Entry 5T5N (X-ray diffraction, 3.10 A resolution); this record covers chains B and I of the 15 polymer chains in the assembly.

Chain B:
Name: bestrophin-1 (BEST1)
Source organism: Gallus gallus
Reference sequence: E1C3A0 (E1C3A0_CHICK); numbering as in UniProt (aligned over 2-405)
Chain sequence (409 residues; row label = number of the first residue in the row):
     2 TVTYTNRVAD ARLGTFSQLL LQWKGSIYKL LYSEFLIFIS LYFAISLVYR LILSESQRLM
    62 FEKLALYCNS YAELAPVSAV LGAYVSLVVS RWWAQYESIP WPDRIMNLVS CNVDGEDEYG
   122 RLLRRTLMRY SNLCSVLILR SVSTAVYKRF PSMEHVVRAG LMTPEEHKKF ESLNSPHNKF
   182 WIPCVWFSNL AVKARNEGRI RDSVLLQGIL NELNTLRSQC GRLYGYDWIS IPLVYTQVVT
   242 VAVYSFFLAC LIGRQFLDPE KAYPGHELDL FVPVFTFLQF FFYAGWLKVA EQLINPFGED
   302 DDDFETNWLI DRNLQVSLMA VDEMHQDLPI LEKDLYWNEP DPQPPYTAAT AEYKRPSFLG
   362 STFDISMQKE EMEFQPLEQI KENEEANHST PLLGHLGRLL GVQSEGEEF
Not modelled in the structure: 368-410
Sequence notes: engineered mutation Ala76 (Ile in E1C3A0), Ala80 (Phe in E1C3A0), Ala84 (Phe in E1C3A0); expression tag (406-410)
Disulfide bonds: Cys135-Cys185
Metal / ion sites: Ca2+ site 1: Ala10 (shared with 4 residues of chain C); K+ site 1: Leu14, Ser18 (shared with 3 residues of chain C); K+ site 2: Tyr245, Glu292 (shared with 2 residues of chain A); Ca2+ site 2: Gln293, Asn296, Asp301, Asp304 (shared with 1 residue of chain A)
What the authors report for this chain:
  - specificity-determining residues: Val205

Chain I:
Name: Fab antibody fragment, heavy chain (10D10)
Source organism: Mus musculus
Notes: antibody fragment or engineered binder
Chain sequence (217 residues; each row starts with the number of its first residue):
     1 QVQLQQSGPE LVRPGASVKM SCKASGYTFT NYWMHWVKQR PGQALEWIGM IDPSKSETTL
    61 NQKFRGKATL NVDKSSNTAY MQLSSLTSED SAVYYCAREV YYFDYWGQGT TLTVSSAKTT
   121 PPSVYPLAPG SAAQTNSMVT LGCLVKGYFP EPVTVTWNSG SLSSGVHTFP AVLQSDLYTL
   181 SSSVTVPSSS WPSETVTCNV AHPASSTKVD KKIVPRD
Not modelled in the structure: 130-135
Disulfide bonds: Cys22-Cys96, Cys143-Cys198

Interface between chain B and chain I:
Residue-residue contacts - 19 pairs, chain B then chain I:
  Tyr148(B) - Thr30(I)
  Tyr148(B) - Asn31(I)  hydrogen bond
  Lys149(B) - Trp33(I)
  Lys149(B) - Glu57(I)  salt bridge
  Arg150(B) - Tyr101(I)  hydrogen bond (backbone-side chain)
  Phe151(B) - Tyr101(I)
  Pro152(B) - Asn31(I)
  Ser153(B) - Asn31(I)
  Ser153(B) - Tyr32(I)  hydrogen bond
  Glu155(B) - Tyr32(I)  hydrogen bond
  Glu155(B) - Arg98(I)  salt bridge
  Glu155(B) - Tyr102(I)
  His156(B) - Asn31(I)
  His156(B) - Tyr32(I)
  His156(B) - Glu99(I)
  His156(B) - Val100(I)
  His156(B) - Tyr101(I)  hydrogen bond (backbone-side chain)
  Arg159(B) - Tyr102(I)  hydrogen bond
  Ala160(B) - Tyr101(I)  hydrophobic
Other interface residues (no listed pair), chain I (12 interface residues in all): Ser54, Asp104

In short:
The interface between chain B and chain I involves 10 residues on one side and 12 on the other; the contacts
include 6 hydrogen bonds and 2 salt bridges. Polar pairs include Lys149(B)-Glu57(I), Glu155(B)-Arg98(I) and
Tyr148(B)-Asn31(I). Gln293(B), Asn296(B), Asp301(B) and Asp304(B) form the Ca2+ site 2. The paper reports the
specificity determinant Val205(B).
Here chain B is bestrophin-1 (BEST1) (Gallus gallus) and chain I is Fab antibody fragment, heavy chain (10D10)
(Mus musculus). Entry 5T5N (Calcium-activated chloride channel bestrophin-1 (BEST1), triple mutant: I76A,
F80A, F84A; in complex with an Fab antibody ...) was determined by X-ray diffraction.
